Entry 7QO3 (electron microscopy, 6.10 A resolution (low resolution: residue-level contacts below are approximate; hydrogen-bond / salt-bridge calls are withheld)); this record covers chains a and b of the 41 polymer chains in the assembly.

# Chain a
Molecule: Proteasome subunit alpha type-1
Source organism: Saccharomyces cerevisiae
UniProt: P21243 (PSA1_YEAST); residue numbers follow UniProt; this construct covers 1-252
Amino-acid sequence (252 residues; numbered 1 to 252; the number before each row is that of its first residue):
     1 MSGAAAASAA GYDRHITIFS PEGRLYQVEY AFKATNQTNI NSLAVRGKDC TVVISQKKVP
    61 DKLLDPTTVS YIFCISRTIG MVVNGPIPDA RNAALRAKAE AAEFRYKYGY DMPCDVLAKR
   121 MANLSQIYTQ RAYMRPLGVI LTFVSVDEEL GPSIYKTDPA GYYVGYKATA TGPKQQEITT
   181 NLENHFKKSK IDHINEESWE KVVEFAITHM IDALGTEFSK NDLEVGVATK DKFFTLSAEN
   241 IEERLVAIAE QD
Unresolved in the structure: 1-10, 252

# Chain b
Molecule: Proteasome subunit alpha type-2
Source organism: Saccharomyces cerevisiae
UniProt: P23639 (PSA2_YEAST); residues 1-250 here = UniProt positions 1-250
Amino-acid sequence (250 residues; each row starts with the number of its first residue):
     1 MTDRYSFSLT TFSPSGKLGQ IDYALTAVKQ GVTSLGIKAT NGVVIATEKK SSSPLAMSET
    61 LSKVSLLTPD IGAVYSGMGP DYRVLVDKSR KVAHTSYKRI YGEYPPTKLL VSEVAKIMQE
   121 ATQSGGVRPF GVSLLIAGHD EFNGFSLYQV DPSGSYFPWK ATAIGKGSVA AKTFLEKRWN
   181 DELELEDAIH IALLTLKESV EGEFNGDTIE LAIIGDENPD LLGYTGIPTD KGPRFRKLTS
   241 QEINDRLEAL
Unresolved in the structure: 1
Swiss-Prot annotation at these positions:
  - cross-link: K108 (Glycyl lysine isopeptide (Lys-Gly) (interchain with G-Cter in ubiquitin))

# Chain a / chain b interface
Pairs across the interface (63):
  T17(a) with R128(b)
  I18(a) with R128(b)
  F19(a) with Q20(b); Y23(b); A24(b); M78(b); D81(b); P129(b); G131(b)
  S20(a) with Y23(b)
  P21(a) with Y23(b); T26(b)
  E22(a) with T26(b); Q30(b)
  G23(a) with Y23(b); T26(b); A27(b)
  R24(a) with Q30(b)
  L25(a) with M78(b); R128(b)
  R46(a) with M57(b)
  A122(a) with R83(b)
  N123(a) with R83(b); V84(b); D87(b)
  Q126(a) with P80(b); D81(b); V84(b); F130(b)
  T129(a) with R128(b)
  Q130(a) with G126(b); V127(b); R128(b); F130(b)
  R131(a) with G126(b)
  A132(a) with L9(b); G126(b)
  Y133(a) with Y5(b)
  Y155(a) with T60(b)
  A160(a) with P80(b)
  G161(a) with P80(b); R83(b)
  Y162(a) with K50(b); L61(b); R83(b)
  Y163(a) with T60(b); R83(b)
  V164(a) with A56(b); M57(b); L61(b)
  G165(a) with A56(b); M57(b); T60(b)
  Y166(a) with S53(b); L55(b); A56(b); M57(b)
  K167(a) with L55(b); A56(b); M57(b)
  A168(a) with L55(b)
  T179(a) with L55(b)
  E183(a) with P54(b)
Other interface residues (no listed pair), chain a (33 interface residues in all): K119, L182, F186
Other interface residues (no listed pair), chain b (32 interface residues in all): K63, G79, K88, R90

# In short
Chain a and chain b form an interface of 33 and 32 residues respectively.
Here chain a is Proteasome subunit alpha type-1 and chain b is Proteasome subunit alpha type-2, both from
Saccharomyces cerevisiae. Entry 7QO3 (Structure of the 26S proteasome-Ubp6 complex in the si state (Core
Particle and Lid)) was determined by electron microscopy.
